PDB entry 9BQ5 | electron microscopy, 2.36 A resolution | chains A and N of the 24 polymer chains in the assembly

Chain A (and N):
Protein: Ferritin light chain
Organism: Homo sapiens
Notes: chain N of this document is another copy of the same molecule, construct and numbering; everything in this record applies to it too
Reference sequence: P02792 (FRIL_HUMAN); residues 5-176 here correspond to UniProt positions 2-173 (UniProt number = residue number - 3)
Sequence (172 residues; each row starts with the number of its first residue):
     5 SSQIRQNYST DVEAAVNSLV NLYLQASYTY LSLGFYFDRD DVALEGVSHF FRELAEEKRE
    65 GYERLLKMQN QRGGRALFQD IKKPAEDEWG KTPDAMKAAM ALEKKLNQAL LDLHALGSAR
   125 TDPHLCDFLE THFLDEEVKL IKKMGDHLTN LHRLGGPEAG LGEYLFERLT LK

How chain A and chain N interact:
Residue-residue contacts (33; chain A residue first):
  K146(A) - D42(N)  salt bridge
  G149(A) - D44(N)
  D150(A) - D44(N)
  D150(A) - A47(N)
  D150(A) - E49(N)
  T153(A) - D44(N)  hydrogen bond (side chain-backbone)
  T153(A) - D45(N)
  T153(A) - V46(N)
  T153(A) - A47(N)
  N154(A) - A47(N)  hydrogen bond (side chain-backbone)
  N154(A) - Y168(N)
  R157(A) - V46(N)  hydrogen bond (side chain-backbone)
  R157(A) - A47(N)  hydrogen bond (side chain-backbone)
  R157(A) - L48(N)
  R157(A) - G164(N)
  R157(A) - L165(N)
  R157(A) - E167(N)
  R157(A) - Y168(N)
  L158(A) - L165(N)  hydrophobic
  L158(A) - Y168(N)  hydrophobic
  E162(A) - E162(N)
  L165(A) - L165(N)  hydrophobic
  G166(A) - L165(N)
  L169(A) - L165(N)  hydrophobic
  L169(A) - Y168(N)  hydrogen bond (backbone-side chain)
  L169(A) - L169(N)  hydrophobic
  F170(A) - Y168(N)  hydrogen bond (backbone-side chain)
  L173(A) - Y168(N)
  L173(A) - L169(N)  hydrophobic
  L173(A) - R172(N)  hydrogen bond (backbone-side chain)
  L173(A) - L173(N)  hydrophobic
  T174(A) - Y168(N)  hydrogen bond
  T174(A) - R172(N)
Interface residues without a listed pair, chain N (17 interface residues in all): R43, P161

In short:
Chain A and chain N form an interface of 14 and 17 residues respectively, with 8 hydrogen bonds and 1 salt
bridge. Polar contacts include K146(A)-D42(N), T153(A)-D44(N) and N154(A)-A47(N).
Chain A and chain N are both Ferritin light chain (Homo sapiens); the structure, C-terminus truncated (last
two residues) mutant of Human light chain ferritin reacted with iron (3 Fe2+ ..., was determined by electron
microscopy, deposited together with 9BPI, 9BPJ and 9BPK.
